Entry 7FMU (X-ray diffraction, 1.81 A resolution); this record covers chains A and B.

== Chain A ==
Protein: Pre-mRNA-splicing factor 8
Source organism: Saccharomyces cerevisiae S288C
Reference sequence: P33334 (PRP8_YEAST); residues 1836-2090 here = UniProt positions 1836-2090
Chain sequence (258 residues; row label = number of the first residue in the row):
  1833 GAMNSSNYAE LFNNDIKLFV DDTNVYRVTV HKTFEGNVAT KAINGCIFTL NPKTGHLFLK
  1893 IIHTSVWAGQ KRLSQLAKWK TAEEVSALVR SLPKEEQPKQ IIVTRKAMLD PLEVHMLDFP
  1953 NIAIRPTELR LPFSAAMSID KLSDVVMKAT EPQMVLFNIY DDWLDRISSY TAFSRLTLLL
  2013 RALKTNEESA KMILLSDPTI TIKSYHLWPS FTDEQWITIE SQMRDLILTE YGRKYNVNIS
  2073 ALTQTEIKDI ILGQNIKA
Disordered / not traced: 2070-2090
Sequence notes: expression tag (1833-1835)
UniProt features mapped onto this chain:
  - mutagenesis: Asp1853 (D1853A: Alters protein folding. Severely impaired growth. Strongly reduced growth at 35 degrees Celsius; when associated with A-1854; D1853N: Reduced growth at 30 degrees Celsius ...), Asp1854 (D1854A: Reduced growth at 30 degrees Celsius. Strongly reduced growth at 16 degrees Celsius. Strongly reduced growth at 35 degrees Celsius; when associated with A-1853 ...), Thr1855 (T1855A: Reduced growth at 30 degrees Celsius. Strongly reduced growth at 16 degrees Celsius), Thr1936 (T1936A: Reduced growth at 30 degrees Celsius. Strongly reduced growth at 16 degrees Celsius), Arg1937 (R1937K: Severely impaired growth. Reduced growth at 30 degrees Celsius. Strongly reduced growth at 16 degrees Celsius)

== Chain B ==
Protein: A1 cistron-splicing factor AAR2
Source organism: Saccharomyces cerevisiae S288C
Reference sequence: P32357 (AAR2_YEAST); aligned to UniProt positions 1-317 over residues 1-317
Chain sequence (308 residues; each row starts with the number of its first residue; note: 13 numbers in that range are skipped by the numbering (no residue carries them; nothing is unmodelled there); numbers below 1 keep their minus sign (Gly-3 is residue -3)):
    -3 GAMAMNTVPF TSAPIEVTIG IDQYSFNVKE NQPFHGIKDI PIGHVHVIHF QHADNSSMRY
    57 GYWFDCRMGN FYIQYDPKDG LYKMMEERDG AKFENIVHNF KERQMMVSYP KIDEDDTWYN
   117 LTEFVQMDKI RKIVRKDENQ FSYVDSSMTT VQENEL
   166 SSSSSDPAHS LNYTVINFKS REAIRPGHEM EDFLDKSYYL NTVMLQGIFK NSSNYFGELQ
   226 FAFLNAMFFG NYGSSLQWHA MIELICSSAT VPKHMLDKLD EILYYQIKTL PEQYSDILLN
   286 ERVWNICLYS SFQKNSLHNT EKIMENKYPE LL
Disordered / not traced: -3 to 0, 166-169
Sequence notes: expression tag (-3 to 0); conflict Ser166 (Leu153 in P32357), Ser167 (Lys154 in P32357), Ser170 (Asp in P32357)
Cystine bridges: Cys251-Cys292
Residues lining bound ligands: VQL ((6P)-4-(methylsulfanyl)-6-(2-methyl-1,3-thiazol-4-yl)-1,3,5-triazin-2-amine): Phe120, Val121, Gln122, Lys125, Ile126, Ile129, Thr179, Ile213, Phe214, Ser218, Asn219, Gly222, Glu223, Phe226
UniProt features mapped onto this chain:
  - region: Leu261 to Ile282 (Leucine-zipper)
  - modified residue: Ser253 (Phosphoserine), Thr274 (Phosphothreonine)

== Chain A / chain B interface ==
Residue-residue contacts (17):
  Gln1907(A) - Met195(B)
  Gln1907(A) - Leu199(B)
  Leu1908(A) - Met195(B)  hydrophobic
  Trp1911(A) - Glu194(B)
  Trp1911(A) - Met195(B)  hydrophobic
  Trp1911(A) - Phe198(B)  hydrophobic
  Asp1942(A) - Lys184(B)  salt bridge
  Glu1945(A) - Lys184(B)  salt bridge
  Val1946(A) - Ile189(B)  hydrophobic
  Val1946(A) - Glu194(B)
  Val1946(A) - Phe198(B)  hydrophobic
  His1947(A) - Glu194(B)  salt bridge
  Leu1949(A) - Lys184(B)
  Leu1949(A) - Ser185(B)
  Leu1949(A) - Arg186(B)
  Leu1949(A) - Ile189(B)  hydrophobic
  Asp1950(A) - Arg186(B)  salt bridge

== In short ==
9 residues of chain A and 8 residues of chain B are in contact; the contacts include 4 salt bridges. Polar
pairs include Asp1942(A)-Lys184(B), Glu1945(A)-Lys184(B) and His1947(A)-Glu194(B). Chain B binds compound VQL.
Curated annotation (UniProt) lists 5 mutagenesis sites on chain A.
Here chain A is Pre-mRNA-splicing factor 8 and chain B is A1 cistron-splicing factor AAR2, both from
Saccharomyces cerevisiae S288C. Entry 7FMU (PanDDA analysis group deposition -- Aar2/RNaseH in complex with
fragment P06E11 from the F2X-Universal Library) was determined by X-ray diffraction together with 5ST0, 5ST1,
5ST2, 5ST3, 5ST4, 5ST5 and 248 further entries from the same study.
